PDB entry 4IX0 | X-ray diffraction, 2.50 A resolution | chain A

# Chain A
Molecule: Unnatural Amino Acid Mediated Metalloprotein
From: Sulfolobus solfataricus
Reference sequence: Q06121 (TRPC_SULSO); numbering as in UniProt (aligned over 2-248)
Amino-acid sequence (258 residues; each row starts with the number of its first residue):
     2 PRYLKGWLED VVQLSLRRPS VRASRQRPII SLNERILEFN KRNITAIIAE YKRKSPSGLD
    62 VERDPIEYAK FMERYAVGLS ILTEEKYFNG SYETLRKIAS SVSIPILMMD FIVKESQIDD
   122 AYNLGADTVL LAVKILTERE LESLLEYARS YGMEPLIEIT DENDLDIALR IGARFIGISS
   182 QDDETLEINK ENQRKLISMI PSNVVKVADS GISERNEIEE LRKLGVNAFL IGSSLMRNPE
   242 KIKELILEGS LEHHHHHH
Not modelled in the structure: 249-259
Modified positions: Ala133 (3-(2,2'-bipyridin-5-yl)-l-alanine; BP5)
Construct notes: engineered mutation Glu10 (Lys in Q06121), Val22 (Phe in Q06121), Ala70 (Ser in Q06121), Met110 (Lys in Q06121), Ala133 (Ile in Q06121), Thr161 (Asn in Q06121), Ser180 (Asn in Q06121), Gln182 (Arg in Q06121), Asp184 (Leu in Q06121), Asp210 (Glu in Q06121), Leu246 (Phe in Q06121); expression tag (249-259)
Ion coordination: Ni2+: Ala133, Glu159, Asp184
Reported in the primary citation:
  - Ni2+ coordination: Glu159, Asp184

# In short
The Ni2+ site is built by Ala133, Glu159 and Asp184. From the paper: Ni2+ coordination by Glu159 and Asp184.
Chain A is Unnatural Amino Acid Mediated Metalloprotein (Sulfolobus solfataricus); the structure,
Computational Design of an Unnatural Amino Acid Metalloprotein with Atomic Level Accuracy, was determined by
X-ray diffraction, deposited together with 4IWW and 4J9T.
